Entry 8QPF (electron microscopy, 2.53 A resolution); this record covers chains A and B of the 3 polymer chains in the assembly.

== Chain A (and B) ==
Protein: Ammonium transporter
Source organism: Shewanella denitrificans
Notes: chain B of this document is another copy of the same molecule, construct and numbering; everything in this record applies to it too
UniProtKB: Q12R70 (Q12R70_SHEDO); residue numbers follow UniProt; this construct covers 1-644
Chain sequence (661 residues; each row starts with the number of its first residue):
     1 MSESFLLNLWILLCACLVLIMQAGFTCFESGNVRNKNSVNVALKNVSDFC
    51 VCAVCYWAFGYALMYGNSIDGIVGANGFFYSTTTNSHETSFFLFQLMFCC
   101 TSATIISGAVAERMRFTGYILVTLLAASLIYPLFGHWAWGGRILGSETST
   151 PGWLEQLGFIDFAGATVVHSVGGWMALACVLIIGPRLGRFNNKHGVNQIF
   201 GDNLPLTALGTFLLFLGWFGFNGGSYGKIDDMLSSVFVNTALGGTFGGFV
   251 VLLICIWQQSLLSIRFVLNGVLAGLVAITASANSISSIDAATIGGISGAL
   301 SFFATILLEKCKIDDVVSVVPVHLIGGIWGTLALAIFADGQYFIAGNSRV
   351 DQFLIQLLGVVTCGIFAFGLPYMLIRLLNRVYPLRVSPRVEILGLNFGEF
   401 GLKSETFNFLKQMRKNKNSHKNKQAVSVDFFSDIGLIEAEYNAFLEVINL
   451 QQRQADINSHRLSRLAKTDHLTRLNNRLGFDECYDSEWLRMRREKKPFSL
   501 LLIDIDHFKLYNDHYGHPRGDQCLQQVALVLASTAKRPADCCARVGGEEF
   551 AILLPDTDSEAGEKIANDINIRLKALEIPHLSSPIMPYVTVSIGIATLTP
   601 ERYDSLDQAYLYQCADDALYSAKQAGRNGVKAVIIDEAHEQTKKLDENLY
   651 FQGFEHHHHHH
Not modelled in the structure: 1, 68-76, 400-661
Sequence notes: expression tag (645-661)

== Interface between chain A and chain B ==
Contacting residue pairs - 72 pairs, chain A then chain B:
  L6(A) - L6(B)  hydrophobic
  L6(A) - L9(B)  hydrophobic
  W10(A) - L9(B)  hydrophobic
  W10(A) - L13(B)  hydrophobic
  L13(A) - L13(B)  hydrophobic
  L204(A) - V39(B)  hydrophobic
  P205(A) - S30(B)
  P205(A) - S38(B)
  P205(A) - V39(B)
  P205(A) - A42(B)  hydrophobic
  A208(A) - A42(B)  hydrophobic
  L209(A) - C27(B)  hydrophobic
  L209(A) - L209(B)  hydrophobic
  F212(A) - L19(B)  hydrophobic
  F212(A) - Q22(B)
  F212(A) - A23(B)  hydrophobic
  F212(A) - T26(B)
  F212(A) - N45(B)
  F212(A) - V46(B)  hydrophobic
  F212(A) - F49(B)  hydrophobic
  F215(A) - L19(B)  hydrophobic
  F215(A) - F49(B)  hydrophobic
  L216(A) - C16(B)
  L216(A) - L19(B)
  L216(A) - I20(B)  hydrophobic
  F219(A) - C16(B)  hydrophobic
  F219(A) - L19(B)  hydrophobic
  I229(A) - F5(B)  hydrophobic
  I229(A) - L9(B)  hydrophobic
  D230(A) - F5(B)
  D231(A) - F5(B)
  L233(A) - L9(B)  hydrophobic
  S234(A) - L12(B)
  S234(A) - T89(B)
  S234(A) - S90(B)  hydrogen bond
  F237(A) - L12(B)  hydrophobic
  F237(A) - C16(B)  hydrophobic
  F237(A) - L93(B)  hydrophobic
  V238(A) - T89(B)
  V238(A) - F92(B)  hydrophobic
  A241(A) - L93(B)  hydrophobic
  L242(A) - W57(B)
  T245(A) - F49(B)
  T245(A) - C50(B)
  T245(A) - A53(B)
  F246(A) - V54(B)  hydrophobic
  F246(A) - W57(B)  hydrophobic
  G248(A) - C50(B)
  F249(A) - V51(B)  hydrophobic
  F249(A) - V54(B)  hydrophobic
  L252(A) - S47(B)
  L252(A) - V51(B)  hydrophobic
  L252(A) - F116(B)  hydrophobic
  I256(A) - T117(B)
  W257(A) - T117(B)
  Q259(A) - F397(B)  hydrogen bond (side chain-backbone)
  Q259(A) - G398(B)
  S260(A) - V39(B)
  S260(A) - N40(B)
  S260(A) - L395(B)
  S260(A) - N396(B)
  L261(A) - V39(B)  hydrophobic
  L261(A) - N396(B)
  S263(A) - L43(B)
  I264(A) - V39(B)
  I264(A) - A42(B)  hydrophobic
  I264(A) - L43(B)
  L268(A) - V46(B)  hydrophobic
  S287(A) - W57(B)
  S287(A) - Y80(B)  hydrogen bond (side chain-backbone)
  S287(A) - S81(B)
  I288(A) - W57(B)  hydrophobic
Other interface residues (no listed pair), chain A (41 interface residues in all): N203, L206, S235, V267, V271, A291
Other interface residues (no listed pair), chain B (46 interface residues in all): N8, S86, I120, N203, L206, L213

== In short ==
41 residues of chain A face 46 of chain B across their interface; the contacts include 3 hydrogen bonds. Polar
pairs include S234(A)-S90(B), Q259(A)-F397(B) and S287(A)-Y80(B).
Chain A and chain B are both Ammonium transporter (Shewanella denitrificans); the structure, Ammonium
Transporter Amt1 from Shewanella denitrificans, was determined by electron microscopy, deposited together with
8QJ3 and 8QJ4.
